8WRE - chains A and H of the 3 polymer chains in the assembly; structure by electron microscopy, 2.90 A resolution.

== Chain A ==
Name: Synaptic vesicular amine transporter
Organism: Homo sapiens
UniProt: Q05940 (VMAT2_HUMAN); residue numbers follow UniProt; this construct covers 1-514
Chain sequence (514 residues; each row starts with the number of its first residue):
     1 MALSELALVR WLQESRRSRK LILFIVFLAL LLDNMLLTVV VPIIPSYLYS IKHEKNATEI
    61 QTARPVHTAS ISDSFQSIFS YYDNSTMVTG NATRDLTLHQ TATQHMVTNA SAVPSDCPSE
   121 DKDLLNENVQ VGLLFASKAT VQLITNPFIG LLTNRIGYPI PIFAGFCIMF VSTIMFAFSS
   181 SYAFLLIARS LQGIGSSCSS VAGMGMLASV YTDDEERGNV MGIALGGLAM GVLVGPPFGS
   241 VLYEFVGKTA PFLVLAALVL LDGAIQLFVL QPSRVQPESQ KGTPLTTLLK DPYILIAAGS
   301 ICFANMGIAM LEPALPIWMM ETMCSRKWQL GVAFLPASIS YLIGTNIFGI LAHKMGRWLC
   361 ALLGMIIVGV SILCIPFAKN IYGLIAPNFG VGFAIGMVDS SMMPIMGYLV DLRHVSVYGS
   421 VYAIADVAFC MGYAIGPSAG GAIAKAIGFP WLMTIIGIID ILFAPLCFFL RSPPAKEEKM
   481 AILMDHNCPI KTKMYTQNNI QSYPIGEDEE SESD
Not modelled in the structure: 1-6, 47-124, 477-514
Residues lining bound ligands: L-dopamine (LDP): Leu228, Val232, Asn305, Ile308, Glu312, Phe334, Ala337, Ser338, Tyr341, Ile395, Asp399, Phe429, Tyr433
UniProt features mapped onto this chain:
  - binding site (serotonin): Leu228, Val232, Asn305, Ile308, Glu312, Phe334, Tyr341, Asp399, Tyr433
  - modified residue (Phosphoserine): Ser511, Ser513
  - glycosylation (N-linked (GlcNAc...) asparagine): Asn84, Asn91
Reported in the primary citation:
  - binding site for L-dopamine: Asn305, Glu312, Ser338, Tyr341, Asp399, Tyr433
  - contacts within the chain: Asn305-Asp399, Gln142-Asp426, Asn146-Asp426

== Chain H ==
Name: FabH
Organism: Mus musculus
Chain sequence (336 residues; each row starts with the number of its first residue; numbers below 1 keep their minus sign (Gly-7 is residue -7)):
    -7 GGSSRSSLEV KLQESGAELV KPGASVKLSC KASGYTFTSY WIDWVKQRPG QGLEWIGNIY
    53 PGNSSTNYNE KFKNKATLTV DTSSSTAYMQ LSSLTSDDSA VYYCAREDYY DGTYVYYAMD
   113 FWGQGTSVTV SSAKTTAPSV YPLAPVCGDT SGSSVTLGCL VKGYFPEPVT LTWNSGSLSS
   173 GVHTFPAVLQ SDLYTLSSSV TVTSSTWPSQ SITCNVAHPA SSTKVDKKIE PRGPTIKPCP
   233 PCKCPAPNLL GGPSVFIFPP KIKDVLMISL SPIVTCVVVD VSEDDPDVQI SWFVNNVEVH
   293 TAQTQTHRED YNSTLRVVSA LPIQHQDWMS GKEFKC
Not modelled in the structure: -7 to 0, 225-328
Cystine bridges: Cys22-Cys96, Cys151-Cys206

== How chain A and chain H interact ==
Contacting residue pairs (27):
  Gln13(A) - Trp33(H)
  Gln13(A) - Asn55(H)
  Gln13(A) - Ser57(H)  hydrogen bond (backbone-side chain)
  Glu14(A) - Ser57(H)
  Glu14(A) - Thr58(H)
  Glu14(A) - Asn59(H)
  Arg16(A) - Asp35(H)  salt bridge
  Arg16(A) - Trp47(H)
  Arg16(A) - Asn50(H)
  Arg16(A) - Glu99(H)  salt bridge
  Arg16(A) - Tyr108(H)  hydrogen bond
  Arg17(A) - Tyr106(H)
  Arg17(A) - Val107(H)
  Arg17(A) - Tyr108(H)  hydrogen bond (backbone-backbone)
  Ser18(A) - Val107(H)
  Pro159(A) - Gly104(H)
  Met206(A) - Thr105(H)
  Phe268(A) - Tyr106(H)
  Val269(A) - Thr105(H)
  Val269(A) - Tyr106(H)  hydrogen bond (backbone-backbone)
  Leu270(A) - Gly104(H)
  Leu270(A) - Thr105(H)
  Leu270(A) - Tyr106(H)
  Gln271(A) - Gly104(H)  hydrogen bond (backbone-backbone)
  Gln271(A) - Thr105(H)  hydrogen bond (side chain-backbone)
  Gln271(A) - Tyr106(H)
  Gln276(A) - Asp103(H)
Interface residues without a listed pair, chain A (15 interface residues in all): Ser15, Ile22, Val210
Interface residues without a listed pair, chain H (16 interface residues in all): Tyr102

== In short ==
15 residues of chain A face 16 of chain H across their interface; the contacts include 6 hydrogen bonds and 2
salt bridges. Among the polar pairs are Arg16(A)-Asp35(H), Arg16(A)-Glu99(H) and Gln13(A)-Ser57(H). The paper
reports a binding site for L-dopamine at Asn305(A), Glu312(A) and Ser338(A) among others; contacts within the
chain involving Asp399(A), Asn305(A) and Asp426(A) among others.
Here chain A is Synaptic vesicular amine transporter (Homo sapiens) and chain H is FabH (Mus musculus). Entry
8WRE (Human VMAT2 in complex with dopamine) was determined by electron microscopy (same publication as 8WRD
and 8WVG).
